8YD8 - chains E and L of the 10 polymer chains in the assembly; structure by X-ray diffraction, 3.11 A resolution.

== Chain E ==
Name: Caspase-8
Source organism: Homo sapiens
Notes: EC 3.4.22.61
UniProt: Q14790 (CASP8_HUMAN); numbering as in UniProt (aligned over 1-185)
Amino-acid sequence (185 residues; row label = number of the first residue in the row):
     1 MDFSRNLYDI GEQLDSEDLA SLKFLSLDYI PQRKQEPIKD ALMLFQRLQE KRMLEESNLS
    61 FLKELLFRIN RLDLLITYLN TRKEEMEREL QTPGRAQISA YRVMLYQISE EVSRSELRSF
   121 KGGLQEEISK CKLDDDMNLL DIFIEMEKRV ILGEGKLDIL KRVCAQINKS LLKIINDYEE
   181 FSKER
Unresolved in the structure: 1, 182-185
Differences from the reference sequence: engineered mutation G122 (Phe in Q14790), G123 (Leu in Q14790)
UniProt features mapped onto this chain:
  - mutagenesis: D73 (D73A: Abolishes binding to FLASH. Induces NF-kappa-B activation)

== Chain L ==
Name: FAS-associated death domain protein
Source organism: Homo sapiens
UniProt: Q13158 (FADD_HUMAN); numbering as in UniProt (aligned over 1-208)
Amino-acid sequence (216 residues; numbered 1 to 216; the number before each row is that of its first residue):
     1 MDPFLVLLGS VSSSLSSSEL TELKFLCLGR VGKRKLERVQ SGLDLFSMLL EQNDLEPGHT
    61 ELLRELLASL RRHDLLRRVD DFEAGAAAGA APGEEDLCAA FNVICDNVGK DWRRLARQLK
   121 VSDTKIDSIE DRYPRNLTER VRESLRIWKN TEKENATVAH LVGALRSCQM NLVADLVQEV
   181 QQARDLQNRS GAMSPMSWNS DASTSEASLE HHHHHH
Unresolved in the structure: 85-216
Differences from the reference sequence: engineered mutation G9 (His in Q13158); expression tag (209-216)
UniProt features mapped onto this chain:
  - modified residue: S194 (Phosphoserine)
  - glycosylation: R117 (Microbial infection: N-beta-linked (GlcNAc) arginine)
  - natural variant: C105 (C105W: In IEHDCM)
  - mutagenesis: S12 (S12R: Loss of interaction with CASP8), F25 (F25R: Loss of interaction with FAS. Loss of self-association. Abolishes induction of apoptosis), K33 (K33E: Loss of self-association), R38 (R38A: Loss of interaction with CASP8), D44 (D44R: Loss of interaction with CASP8. Abolishes induction of apoptosis. Decreased interaction with FAS), E51 (E51R: Loss of interaction with CASP8), R117 (R117A: Abolished GlcNAcylation by E.coli NleB1; R117E: Loss of interaction with FAS), V121 (V121N: Loss of interaction with FAS), D123 (D123R: Strongly decreased interaction with FAS), R135 (R135E: Strongly decreased interaction with FAS), R142 (R142E: Decreased interaction with FAS), L172 (L172A/E: Loss of interaction with FAS; L172K: Strongly decreased interaction with FAS), 2 further mutagenesis entries in UniProt
Reported in the primary citation:
  - mutagenesis - F25R, K33E, E51R: abolished signaling in response to TNF/CHX
  - mutagenesis - R34A, E37K: decreased signaling in response to TNF/CHX
  - mutagenesis - E22A, Q40A, D74A: unchanged signaling in response to TNF/CHX
  - mutagenesis - F25R, F25Y, K33E, E37A, E51R, D74A: abolished signaling in response to HeLa cell lysate-based system

== Interface between chain E and chain L ==
Contacting residue pairs (13; chain E residue first):
  R33(E) - S18(L)
  R33(E) - E22(L)  salt bridge
  K34(E) - E22(L)  salt bridge
  Q49(E) - D74(L)
  E50(E) - R71(L)
  E50(E) - R72(L)  salt bridge
  E50(E) - H73(L)  hydrogen bond (backbone-backbone)
  E50(E) - D74(L)  hydrogen bond (backbone-backbone)
  K51(E) - R71(L)
  K51(E) - H73(L)  hydrogen bond
  R52(E) - H73(L)
  R52(E) - D74(L)
  R52(E) - R77(L)
Interface residues without a listed pair, chain L (8 interface residues in all): E19

== In short ==
The interface between chain E and chain L involves 6 residues on one side and 8 on the other; the contacts
include 3 hydrogen bonds and 3 salt bridges. Among the polar pairs are R33(E)-E22(L), K34(E)-E22(L) and
E50(E)-R72(L). From the paper: F25R, F25Y and K33E of chain L, among others, abolish signaling in response to
HeLa cell lysate-based system; F25R, K33E and E51R of chain L abolish signaling in response to TNF/CHX; 10
substitutions were tested in all.
Chain E is Caspase-8 and chain L is FAS-associated death domain protein, both from Homo sapiens; the
structure, Structure of FADD/Caspase-8/cFLIP death effector domain assembly, was determined by X-ray
diffraction together with 8YBX and 8YD7 from the same study.
